PDB entry 5M6J | X-ray diffraction, 1.70 A resolution | chain A

[Chain A]
Protein: Nitrophorin-7
From: Rhodnius prolixus
Notes: EC 1.7.6.1
UniProt: Q6PQK2 (NP7_RHOPR); residues 2-185 here correspond to UniProt positions 22-205 (UniProt number = residue number + 20)
Amino-acid sequence (184 residues; numbered 2 to 185; the number before each row is that of its first residue):
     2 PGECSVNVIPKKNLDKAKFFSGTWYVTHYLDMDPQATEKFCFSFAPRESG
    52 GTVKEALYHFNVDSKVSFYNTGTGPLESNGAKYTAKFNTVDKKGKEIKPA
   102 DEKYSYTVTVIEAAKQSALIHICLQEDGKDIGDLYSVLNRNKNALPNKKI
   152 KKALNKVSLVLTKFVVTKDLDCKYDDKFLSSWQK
Construct notes: variant Val27 (Glu47 in Q6PQK2)
Disulfide bonds: Cys5-Cys124, Cys42-Cys173
Ion coordination: heme Fe near His60 (its only coordinating residue here)
Small-molecule neighbours: heme (HEM): Val27, Tyr30, Phe41, Phe43, Phe45, Glu56, Leu58, His60, Phe69, Asn71, Phe88, Tyr107, Val109, Ile121, Ile123, Leu125, Leu135, Ser137
UniProt features mapped onto this chain:
  - binding site (histamine): Asp32, Asp134
  - binding site (heme): His60, Asn71
What the authors report for this chain:
  - contacts within the chain: Asp32-Asp34 (water-mediated contact)

[In short]
Bound to chain A: heme. UniProt lists histamine-binding residues Asp32 and Asp134 and heme-binding residues
His60 and Asn71. The paper reports contacts within the chain involving Asp32 and Asp34.
Chain A is Nitrophorin-7 (Rhodnius prolixus); the structure, Crystal structure of nitrophorin 7 E27V mutant
from Rhodnius prolixus, was determined by X-ray diffraction, deposited together with 5M6K.
